PDB entry 7BRL | X-ray diffraction, 3.20 A resolution | chains A and L of the 3 polymer chains in the assembly

Chain A:
Protein: Atrial natriuretic peptide receptor 1
From: Rattus norvegicus
Notes: EC 4.6.1.2
UniProtKB: P18910 (ANPRA_RAT); residues 1-435 here correspond to UniProt positions 29-463 (UniProt number = residue number + 28)
Chain sequence (435 residues; numbered 1 to 435; the number before each row is that of its first residue):
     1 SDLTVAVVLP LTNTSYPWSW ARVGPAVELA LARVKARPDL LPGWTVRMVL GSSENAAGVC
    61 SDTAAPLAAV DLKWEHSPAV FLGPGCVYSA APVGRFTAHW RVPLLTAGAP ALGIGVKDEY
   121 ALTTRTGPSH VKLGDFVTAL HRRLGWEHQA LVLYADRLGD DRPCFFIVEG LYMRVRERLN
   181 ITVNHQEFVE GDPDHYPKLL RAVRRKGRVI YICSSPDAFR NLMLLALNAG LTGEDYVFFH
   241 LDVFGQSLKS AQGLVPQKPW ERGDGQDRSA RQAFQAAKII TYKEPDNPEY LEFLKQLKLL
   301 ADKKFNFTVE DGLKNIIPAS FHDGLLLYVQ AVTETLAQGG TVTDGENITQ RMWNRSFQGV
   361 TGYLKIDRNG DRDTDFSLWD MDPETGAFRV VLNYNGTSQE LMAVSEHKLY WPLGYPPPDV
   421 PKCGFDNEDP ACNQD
Not modelled in the structure: 427-435
Disulfide bonds: Cys60-Cys86, Cys164-Cys213
Covalently attached groups: N-acetylglucosamine (NAG) linked to Asn13, Asn395

Chain L:
Protein: Natriuretic peptides A
Notes: engineered mutation(s): deletions of residues 1-3, 18-22 and 24-28
UniProtKB: P01161 (ANF_RAT); aligned to UniProt positions 123-136 over residues 4-17 (the alignment contains insertions or deletions, so no single offset holds)
Chain sequence (15 residues; row label = number of the first residue in the row; note: 5 numbers in that range are skipped by the numbering (no residue carries them; nothing is unmodelled there)):
     4 RSSCFGGRID RIGA
    23 C
Disulfide bonds: Cys7-Cys23

Interface between chain A and chain L:
Residue-residue contacts (34):
  Asp62(A) - Arg11(L)  salt bridge
  Val87(A) - Ile12(L)  hydrophobic
  Val87(A) - Ile15(L)  hydrophobic
  Tyr88(A) - Arg11(L)
  Tyr88(A) - Ile12(L)  hydrophobic
  Tyr88(A) - Asp13(L)
  Tyr88(A) - Arg14(L)
  Tyr88(A) - Gly16(L)  hydrogen bond (side chain-backbone)
  Ala91(A) - Ile12(L)  hydrophobic
  Ala91(A) - Ile15(L)  hydrophobic
  Arg95(A) - Arg11(L)
  Arg95(A) - Ile12(L)
  Arg95(A) - Asp13(L)  salt bridge
  Gly113(A) - Ile12(L)
  Gly113(A) - Ile15(L)
  Glu119(A) - Arg11(L)  salt bridge
  Tyr154(A) - Ser6(L)  hydrogen bond
  Gly159(A) - Arg14(L)
  Asp160(A) - Arg14(L)  hydrogen bond (backbone-side chain)
  Arg162(A) - Arg14(L)
  Arg162(A) - Gly16(L)  hydrogen bond (side chain-backbone)
  Arg162(A) - Cys23(L)  hydrogen bond (side chain-backbone)
  Phe165(A) - Cys7(L)
  Phe165(A) - Phe8(L)  hydrophobic
  Phe166(A) - Ile15(L)
  Phe166(A) - Gly16(L)
  Glu169(A) - Arg4(L)
  Glu169(A) - Phe8(L)
  Glu169(A) - Gly9(L)  hydrogen bond (side chain-backbone)
  Tyr172(A) - Arg4(L)
  Tyr172(A) - Phe8(L)  hydrophobic
  His185(A) - Arg4(L)
  His185(A) - Ser6(L)
  His185(A) - Phe8(L)
Also at the interface, not in a pair above, chain A (22 interface residues in all): Ala111, Ile114, Tyr120, Asp161, Val168, Met173
Also at the interface, not in a pair above, chain L (14 interface residues in all): Ser5, Ala17

In short:
22 residues of chain A and 14 residues of chain L are in contact, with 6 hydrogen bonds and 3 salt bridges.
Polar contacts include Asp62(A)-Arg11(L), Arg95(A)-Asp13(L) and Glu119(A)-Arg11(L).
Chain A is Atrial natriuretic peptide receptor 1 (Rattus norvegicus) and chain L is Natriuretic peptides A;
the structure, Atrial Natriuretic Peptide Receptor complexed with Deletion mutant of rat Atrial Natriuretic
Peptide[4-17,23], was determined by X-ray diffraction.
